7L7G - chains H and G of the 10 polymer chains in the assembly; structure by electron microscopy, 3.00 A resolution.

# Chain H (and G)
Protein: Translation initiation factor eIF-2B subunit alpha
Source organism: Homo sapiens
Notes: chain G of this document is another copy of the same molecule, construct and numbering; everything in this record applies to it too
Reference sequence: Q14232 (EI2BA_HUMAN); residue numbers follow UniProt; this construct covers 1-305
Amino-acid sequence (305 residues; row label = number of the first residue in the row):
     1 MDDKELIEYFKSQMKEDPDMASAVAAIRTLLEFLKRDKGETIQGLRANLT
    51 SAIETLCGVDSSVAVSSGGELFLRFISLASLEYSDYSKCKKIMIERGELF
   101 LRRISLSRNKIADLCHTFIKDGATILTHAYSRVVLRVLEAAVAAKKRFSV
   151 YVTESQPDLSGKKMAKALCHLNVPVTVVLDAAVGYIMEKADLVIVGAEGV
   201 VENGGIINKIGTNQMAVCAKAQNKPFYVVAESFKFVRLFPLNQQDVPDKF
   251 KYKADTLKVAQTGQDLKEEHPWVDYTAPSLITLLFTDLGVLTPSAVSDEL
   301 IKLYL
Not modelled in the structure: 1-3, 80-85, 253-269

# How chain H and chain G interact
Pairs across the interface (51):
  Glu154(H) - Gln156(G)
  Gln156(H) - Glu154(G)
  Gln156(H) - Gln156(G)  hydrogen bond
  Gln156(H) - Leu179(G)
  Pro157(H) - Leu179(G)  hydrophobic
  Val177(H) - His270(G)
  Leu179(H) - Gln156(G)
  Leu179(H) - Pro157(G)  hydrophobic
  Leu179(H) - Ile210(G)  hydrophobic
  Asp180(H) - Ala181(G)
  Asp180(H) - Gln214(G)
  Ala181(H) - Asp180(G)
  Ala181(H) - Ile210(G)
  Ala181(H) - Gly211(G)
  Ala181(H) - Gln214(G)
  Ala182(H) - Ile210(G)  hydrophobic
  Val183(H) - Gln214(G)
  Gly184(H) - Asn213(G)  hydrogen bond (backbone-side chain)
  Tyr185(H) - Ile210(G)  hydrophobic
  Tyr185(H) - Gln243(G)
  Tyr185(H) - Gln244(G)  hydrogen bond
  Tyr185(H) - Lys251(G)  hydrogen bond
  Tyr185(H) - Pro271(G)  hydrophobic
  Tyr185(H) - Asp274(G)
  Glu188(H) - Asn242(G)
  Glu188(H) - Gln243(G)  hydrogen bond (side chain-backbone)
  Glu188(H) - Gln244(G)  hydrogen bond (side chain-backbone)
  Lys189(H) - Gln244(G)
  Ile210(H) - Leu179(G)  hydrophobic
  Ile210(H) - Ala181(G)
  Ile210(H) - Ala182(G)  hydrophobic
  Ile210(H) - Tyr185(G)  hydrophobic
  Gly211(H) - Ala181(G)
  Asn213(H) - Gly184(G)  hydrogen bond (side chain-backbone)
  Gln214(H) - Asp180(G)
  Gln214(H) - Ala181(G)
  Gln214(H) - Val183(G)
  Gln214(H) - Gln214(G)  hydrogen bond
  Val217(H) - Val217(G)  hydrophobic
  Val217(H) - Ala221(G)  hydrophobic
  Ala221(H) - Val217(G)  hydrophobic
  Asn242(H) - Glu188(G)
  Gln243(H) - Tyr185(G)
  Gln243(H) - Glu188(G)  hydrogen bond (backbone-side chain)
  Gln244(H) - Tyr185(G)  hydrogen bond
  Gln244(H) - Glu188(G)  hydrogen bond (backbone-side chain)
  Gln244(H) - Lys189(G)
  Lys251(H) - Tyr185(G)  hydrogen bond
  His270(H) - Val177(G)
  Pro271(H) - Tyr185(G)  hydrophobic
  Asp274(H) - Tyr185(G)
Other interface residues (no listed pair), chain H (27 interface residues in all): Val178
Other interface residues (no listed pair), chain G (27 interface residues in all): Val178

# In short
Chain H and chain G each contribute 27 residues to their interface, with 12 hydrogen bonds. Among the polar
pairs are Gln156(H)-Gln156(G), Gly184(H)-Asn213(G) and Tyr185(H)-Gln244(G).
Chain H and chain G are both Translation initiation factor eIF-2B subunit alpha (Homo sapiens); the structure,
Electron cryo-microscopy of the eukaryotic translation initiation factor 2B from Homo sapiens (updated model
of PDB ..., was determined by electron microscopy together with 7L70 from the same study.
